9J8N - chains c and j of the 32 polymer chains in the assembly; structure by electron microscopy, 7.14 A resolution (low resolution: residue-level contacts below are approximate; hydrogen-bond / salt-bridge calls are withheld).

[Chain c]
Protein: Histone H2A type 1-B/E
Source organism: Homo sapiens
Reference sequence: P04908 (H2A1B_HUMAN); residues 0-129 here correspond to UniProt positions 1-130 (UniProt number = residue number + 1)
Chain sequence (133 residues; each row starts with the number of its first residue; numbers below 1 keep their minus sign (Gly-3 is residue -3)):
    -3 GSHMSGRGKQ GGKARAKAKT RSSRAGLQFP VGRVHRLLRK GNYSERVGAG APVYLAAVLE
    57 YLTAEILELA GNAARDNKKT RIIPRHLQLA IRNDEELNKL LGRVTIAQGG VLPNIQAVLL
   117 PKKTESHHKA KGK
Unresolved in the structure: -3 to 10, 119-129
Sequence notes: expression tag (-3 to -1)
Curated features (UniProtKB/Swiss-Prot):
  - modified residue: Ser1 (N-acetylserine), Arg3 (Citrulline), Lys5 (N6-(2-hydroxyisobutyryl)lysine), Lys9 (N6-(2-hydroxyisobutyryl)lysine), Lys13 (N6-(beta-hydroxybutyryl)lysine), Lys36 (N6-(2-hydroxyisobutyryl)lysine), Lys74 (N6-(2-hydroxyisobutyryl)lysine), Lys75 (N6-(2-hydroxyisobutyryl)lysine), Lys95 (N6-(2-hydroxyisobutyryl)lysine), Gln104 (N5-methylglutamine), Lys118 (N6-(2-hydroxyisobutyryl)lysine), Lys119 (N6-crotonyllysine), Thr120 (Phosphothreonine), Lys125 (N6-crotonyllysine)
  - cross-link (Glycyl lysine isopeptide (Lys-Gly)): Lys13 (interchain with G-Cter in ubiquitin), Lys15 (interchain with G-Cter in ubiquitin), Lys119 (interchain with G-Cter in ubiquitin)

[Chain j]
Molecule: 193-nt DNA strand
Source organism: synthetic construct
Sequence (193 nucleotides; row label = number of the first residue in the row):
     1 ATCTATGAAT TTCGCGACAC AAGGCCTGGA TGTATATATC TGACACGTGC CTGGAGACTA
    61 GGGAGTAATC CCCTTGGCGG TTAAAACGCG GGGGACAGCG CGTACGTGCG TTTAAGCGGT
   121 GCTAGAGCTG TCTACGACCA ATTGAGCGGC CTCGGCACCG GATTCTCAGG CCTGGCTCGC
   181 GATAGGGTCC GAT
Unresolved in the structure: 1-3, 193

[Interface between chain c and chain j]
Residue-residue contacts (13):
  Ala14(c) with DA55(j)
  Lys15(c) with DA55(j)
  Thr16(c) with DA55(j)
  Arg17(c) with DA55(j)
  Arg20(c) with DA55(j); DG56(j)
  Gly28(c) with DG54(j)
  Arg29(c) with DG54(j)
  Arg32(c) with DG53(j); DG54(j)
  Arg35(c) with DG54(j)
  Arg77(c) with DC44(j); DA45(j)

[In short]
10 residues of chain c face 6 of chain j across their interface.
Here chain c is Histone H2A type 1-B/E (Homo sapiens) and chain j is a 193-nt DNA strand (synthetic
construct). Entry 9J8N (Cryo-EM structure of BAF-Lamin A/C IgF-nucleosome complex (Low mobility complex)) was
determined by electron microscopy together with 9J8O from the same study.
